PDB entry 6Q07 | electron microscopy, 2.90 A resolution | chains A and B of the 3 polymer chains in the assembly

[Chain A (and B)]
Molecule: Spike glycoprotein
From: Human betacoronavirus 2c EMC/2012
Notes: chain B of this document is another copy of the same molecule, construct and numbering; everything in this record applies to it too
UniProtKB: K0BRG7 (K0BRG7_9BETC); residue numbers follow UniProt; this construct covers 19-1294
Sequence (1359 residues; row label = number of the first residue in the row; numbers below 1 keep their minus sign (Met-13 is residue -13)):
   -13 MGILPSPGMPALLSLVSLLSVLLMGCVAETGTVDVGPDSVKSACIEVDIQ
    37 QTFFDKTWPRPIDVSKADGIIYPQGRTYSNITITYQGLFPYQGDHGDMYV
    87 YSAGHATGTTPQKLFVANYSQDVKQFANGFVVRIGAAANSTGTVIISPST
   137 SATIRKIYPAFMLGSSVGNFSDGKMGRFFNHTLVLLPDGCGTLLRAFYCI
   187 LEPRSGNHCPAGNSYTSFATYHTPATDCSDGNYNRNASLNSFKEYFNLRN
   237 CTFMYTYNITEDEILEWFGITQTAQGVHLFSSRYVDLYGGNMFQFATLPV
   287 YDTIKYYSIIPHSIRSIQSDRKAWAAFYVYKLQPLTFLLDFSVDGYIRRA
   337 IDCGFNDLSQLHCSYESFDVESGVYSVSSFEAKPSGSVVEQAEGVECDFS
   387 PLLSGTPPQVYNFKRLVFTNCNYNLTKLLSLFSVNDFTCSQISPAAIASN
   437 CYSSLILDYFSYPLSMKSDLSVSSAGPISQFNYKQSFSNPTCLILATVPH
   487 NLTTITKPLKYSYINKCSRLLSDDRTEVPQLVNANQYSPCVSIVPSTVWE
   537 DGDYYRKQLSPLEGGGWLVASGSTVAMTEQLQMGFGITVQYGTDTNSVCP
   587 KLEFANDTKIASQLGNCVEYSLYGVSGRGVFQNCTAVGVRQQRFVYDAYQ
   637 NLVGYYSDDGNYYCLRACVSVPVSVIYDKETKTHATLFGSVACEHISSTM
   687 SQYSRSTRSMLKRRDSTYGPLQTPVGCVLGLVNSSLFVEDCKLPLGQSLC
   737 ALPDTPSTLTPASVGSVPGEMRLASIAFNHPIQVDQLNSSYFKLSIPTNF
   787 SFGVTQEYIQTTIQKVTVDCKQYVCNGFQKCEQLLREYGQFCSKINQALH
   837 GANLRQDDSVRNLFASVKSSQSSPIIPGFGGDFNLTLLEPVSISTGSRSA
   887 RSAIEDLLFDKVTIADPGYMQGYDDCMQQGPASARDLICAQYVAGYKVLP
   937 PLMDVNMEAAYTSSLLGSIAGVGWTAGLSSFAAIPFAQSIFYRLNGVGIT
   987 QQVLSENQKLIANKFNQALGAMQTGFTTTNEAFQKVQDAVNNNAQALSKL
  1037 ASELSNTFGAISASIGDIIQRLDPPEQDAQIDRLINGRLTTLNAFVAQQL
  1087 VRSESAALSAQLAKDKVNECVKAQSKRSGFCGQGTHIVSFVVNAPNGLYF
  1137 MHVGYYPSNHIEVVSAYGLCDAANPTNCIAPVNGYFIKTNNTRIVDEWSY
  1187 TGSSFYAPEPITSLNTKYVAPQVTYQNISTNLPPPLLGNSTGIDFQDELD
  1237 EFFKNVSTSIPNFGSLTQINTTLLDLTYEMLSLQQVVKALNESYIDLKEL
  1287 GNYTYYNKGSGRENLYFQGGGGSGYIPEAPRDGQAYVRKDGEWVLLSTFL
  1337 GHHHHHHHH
Disordered / not traced: -13 to 17, 683-703, 742-753, 878-885, 1176-1182, 1225-1345
Sequence notes: initiating methionine (-13); expression tag (-12 to 18, 1295-1345); engineered mutation Ala748 (Arg in K0BRG7), Gly751 (Arg in K0BRG7), Pro1060 (Val in K0BRG7), Pro1061 (Leu in K0BRG7)
Disulfide bonds: Cys30-Cys195, Cys176-Cys214, Cys185-Cys237, Cys339-Cys349, Cys383-Cys407, Cys425-Cys478, Cys437-Cys585, Cys503-Cys526, Cys603-Cys654, Cys620-Cys650, Cys679-Cys713, Cys727-Cys736, Cys806-Cys828, Cys811-Cys817, Cys912-Cys925, Cys1106-Cys1117, Cys1156-Cys1164
Covalently attached groups: N-acetylglucosamine (NAG) linked to Asn66, Asn104, Asn155, Asn166, Asn236, Asn244, Asn487, Asn592, Asn619, Asn719, Asn774, Asn785, Asn870, Asn1213; glycan linked to Asn125, Asn222, Asn410
Residues lining bound ligands: folic acid (FOL): Trp44, Pro45, Arg46, Pro47, His81, Val86, Ala123, Thr127, Gly128, Thr129, Ile131, Ile140, Ala309, Trp310, Ala311, Ala312

[Chain A / chain B interface]
Contacting residue pairs - 232 pairs, chain A then chain B:
  Thr70(A) - Gln826(B)
  Gln72(A) - Arg822(B)  hydrogen bond
  Ser350(A) - Ser829(B)  hydrogen bond (backbone-side chain)
  Ser350(A) - Gln833(B)  hydrogen bond (backbone-side chain)
  Tyr351(A) - Gln833(B)
  Val360(A) - His836(B)  hydrogen bond (backbone-side chain)
  Tyr361(A) - His836(B)
  Ser362(A) - Thr803(B)  hydrogen bond
  Ser364(A) - Asp805(B)
  Ser365(A) - Asp805(B)  hydrogen bond (backbone-side chain)
  Glu367(A) - Gln808(B)
  Arg401(A) - Ala260(B)  hydrogen bond (side chain-backbone)
  Arg401(A) - Tyr287(B)
  Val403(A) - Tyr287(B)
  Gln427(A) - Leu1058(B)
  Gln427(A) - Glu1062(B)
  Ile428(A) - Arg1057(B)
  Ile428(A) - Leu1058(B)
  Ser429(A) - Arg1057(B)  hydrogen bond (backbone-backbone)
  Ser429(A) - Asp1059(B)
  Pro430(A) - Asp1059(B)
  Ala432(A) - Gln1056(B)
  Ala432(A) - Arg1057(B)
  Asn436(A) - Gln1056(B)  hydrogen bond (side chain-backbone)
  Asn436(A) - Arg1057(B)
  Ser440(A) - Gln261(B)  hydrogen bond
  Ile442(A) - Ala260(B)  hydrophobic
  Ile442(A) - Gln261(B)
  Ser454(A) - Asn421(B)
  Ser454(A) - Asp422(B)
  Ser459(A) - Thr424(B)
  Ser459(A) - Cys425(B)  hydrogen bond (backbone-backbone)
  Ser459(A) - Pro430(B)
  Ser460(A) - Phe423(B)
  Ser460(A) - Pro430(B)
  Ala461(A) - Phe423(B)  hydrogen bond (backbone-backbone)
  Ala461(A) - Pro430(B)  hydrophobic
  Gly462(A) - Phe423(B)
  Gln466(A) - Pro430(B)
  Pro476(A) - Arg1057(B)
  Arg511(A) - Glu589(B)  salt bridge
  Thr512(A) - Glu589(B)
  Leu517(A) - Ala431(B)  hydrophobic
  Asn521(A) - Ala260(B)
  Gln522(A) - Thr289(B)
  Tyr523(A) - Tyr287(B)
  Tyr523(A) - Asp288(B)
  Ser528(A) - Asn166(B)
  Ser546(A) - Val153(B)  hydrogen bond (side chain-backbone)
  Ser546(A) - Met161(B)
  Leu548(A) - Val109(B)  hydrophobic
  Leu548(A) - Gln111(B)  hydrogen bond (backbone-side chain)
  Leu548(A) - Val153(B)  hydrophobic
  Leu548(A) - Met161(B)  hydrophobic
  Leu548(A) - Tyr292(B)  hydrogen bond (backbone-side chain)
  Glu549(A) - Ser152(B)
  Glu549(A) - Val153(B)
  Glu549(A) - Tyr292(B)
  Gln576(A) - Gln261(B)  hydrogen bond
  Tyr577(A) - Arg1057(B)
  Thr579(A) - Gln60(B)
  Thr579(A) - Gly61(B)
  Thr579(A) - Gln261(B)
  Arg614(A) - Phe814(B)
  Gln618(A) - Met913(B)  hydrogen bond (side chain-backbone)
  Val623(A) - Ser65(B)
  Val623(A) - Val329(B)
  Gly624(A) - Thr63(B)
  Gly624(A) - Tyr64(B)
  Gly624(A) - Val329(B)  hydrogen bond (backbone-backbone)
  Gly624(A) - Asp330(B)
  Gly624(A) - Gly331(B)
  Val625(A) - Tyr58(B)
  Val625(A) - Thr63(B)  hydrogen bond (backbone-side chain)
  Val625(A) - Asp330(B)
  Val625(A) - Gly331(B)
  Val625(A) - Tyr332(B)  hydrophobic
  Gln627(A) - Val271(B)
  Gln628(A) - Tyr58(B)
  Gln628(A) - Pro59(B)  hydrogen bond (side chain-backbone)
  Gln628(A) - Gln60(B)  hydrogen bond (side chain-backbone)
  Gln628(A) - Arg62(B)  hydrogen bond (side chain-backbone)
  Gln628(A) - Thr63(B)
  Gln628(A) - Phe279(B)
  Phe630(A) - Arg62(B)
  Phe630(A) - Thr63(B)  hydrogen bond (backbone-backbone)
  Val631(A) - Thr63(B)
  Tyr632(A) - Arg62(B)
  Tyr632(A) - Thr63(B)  hydrogen bond (backbone-backbone)
  Tyr632(A) - Tyr64(B)
  Asp633(A) - Tyr64(B)
  Asp633(A) - Ile67(B)
  Ala634(A) - Ile67(B)  hydrophobic
  Ala634(A) - Arg921(B)
  Tyr635(A) - Arg921(B)
  Tyr635(A) - Leu923(B)
  Tyr635(A) - Ala1037(B)
  Tyr635(A) - Ser1038(B)
  Tyr635(A) - Ser1041(B)
  Gln636(A) - Arg62(B)  hydrogen bond
  Gln636(A) - Tyr64(B)  hydrogen bond
  Arg652(A) - Met913(B)  hydrogen bond (side chain-backbone)
  Arg652(A) - Gln915(B)
  Arg652(A) - Gly916(B)
  Ala653(A) - Val929(B)  hydrophobic
  Val655(A) - Tyr909(B)  hydrogen bond (backbone-side chain)
  Val655(A) - Met913(B)  hydrophobic
  Val655(A) - Tyr928(B)  hydrophobic
  Ser656(A) - Tyr909(B)
  Ser656(A) - Tyr928(B)  hydrogen bond (backbone-backbone)
  Val657(A) - Tyr909(B)
  Pro658(A) - Lys933(B)
  Gly675(A) - Lys933(B)
  Ser676(A) - Gly904(B)
  Ser676(A) - Tyr905(B)  hydrogen bond (backbone-backbone)
  Ser676(A) - Met906(B)
  Ser676(A) - Gln907(B)
  Ser676(A) - Gly908(B)  hydrogen bond (backbone-backbone)
  Ser676(A) - Tyr909(B)  hydrogen bond (backbone-backbone)
  Ser676(A) - Tyr928(B)  hydrogen bond
  Ser676(A) - Lys933(B)
  Val677(A) - Met906(B)
  Val677(A) - Tyr909(B)  hydrophobic
  Ala678(A) - Asp910(B)  hydrogen bond (backbone-side chain)
  His681(A) - Tyr909(B)
  His681(A) - Asp910(B)  salt bridge
  His681(A) - Met913(B)
  Gln708(A) - Met906(B)
  Thr709(A) - Met906(B)
  Pro710(A) - Tyr905(B)
  Pro710(A) - Met906(B)
  Val711(A) - Tyr905(B)
  Val711(A) - Pro936(B)  hydrophobic
  Gly712(A) - Tyr905(B)
  Gly712(A) - Met906(B)
  Pro730(A) - Leu938(B)  hydrophobic
  Leu731(A) - Pro936(B)
  Gly732(A) - Pro936(B)
  Gly732(A) - Pro937(B)
  Gln733(A) - Tyr905(B)
  Gln733(A) - Pro937(B)  hydrogen bond (backbone-backbone)
  Gln733(A) - Leu938(B)
  Gln733(A) - Met939(B)  hydrogen bond (backbone-backbone)
  Gln733(A) - Asp940(B)  hydrogen bond (backbone-backbone)
  Ser734(A) - Met939(B)
  Ser734(A) - Asp940(B)  hydrogen bond
  Ser734(A) - Met943(B)
  Ile762(A) - Met943(B)
  Ala763(A) - Met943(B)
  Phe764(A) - Met943(B)
  Phe764(A) - Ala946(B)
  Phe764(A) - Tyr947(B)  hydrophobic
  Phe764(A) - Ser950(B)
  Asn765(A) - Lys854(B)
  Pro767(A) - Ser855(B)
  Pro767(A) - Ser856(B)
  Pro767(A) - Gln857(B)
  Pro767(A) - Ser858(B)
  Pro767(A) - Ser950(B)
  Ile768(A) - Ser856(B)  hydrogen bond (backbone-backbone)
  Ile768(A) - Gln857(B)
  Ile768(A) - Ser858(B)  hydrogen bond (backbone-backbone)
  Gln769(A) - Ser858(B)
  Gln769(A) - Ser859(B)
  Gln769(A) - Pro860(B)
  Val770(A) - Ser858(B)  hydrogen bond (backbone-backbone)
  Val770(A) - Ser859(B)  hydrogen bond (backbone-side chain)
  Val770(A) - Pro860(B)
  Val770(A) - Phe967(B)  hydrophobic
  Val770(A) - Ala969(B)  hydrophobic
  Asp771(A) - Pro860(B)
  Asp771(A) - Ala969(B)
  Gln772(A) - Ser859(B)
  Gln772(A) - Ala969(B)
  Gln772(A) - Ile970(B)  hydrogen bond (side chain-backbone)
  Gln772(A) - Pro971(B)
  Phe778(A) - Trp960(B)  hydrophobic
  Phe778(A) - Ala968(B)  hydrophobic
  Phe778(A) - Ala969(B)
  Phe778(A) - Ile970(B)  hydrophobic
  Lys779(A) - Phe967(B)
  Lys779(A) - Ala968(B)
  Lys779(A) - Ala969(B)  hydrogen bond (backbone-backbone)
  Leu780(A) - Phe967(B)
  Ser781(A) - Gln857(B)  hydrogen bond
  Ser781(A) - Ser966(B)
  Ser781(A) - Phe967(B)  hydrogen bond (backbone-backbone)
  Pro783(A) - Ser965(B)
  Val983(A) - Gly963(B)
  Lys1035(A) - Lys830(B)
  Asn1042(A) - Glu823(B)
  Asn1042(A) - Tyr824(B)  hydrogen bond (side chain-backbone)
  Asn1042(A) - Gly825(B)  hydrogen bond (side chain-backbone)
  Thr1043(A) - Glu823(B)  hydrogen bond (backbone-backbone)
  Phe1044(A) - Glu823(B)  hydrogen bond (backbone-backbone)
  Phe1044(A) - Tyr824(B)
  Pro1060(A) - Phe473(B)  hydrophobic
  Pro1061(A) - Phe473(B)
  Arg1069(A) - Tyr824(B)
  Arg1069(A) - Asp1068(B)  salt bridge
  Ser1091(A) - Glu1090(B)  hydrogen bond
  Leu1094(A) - Leu1094(B)  hydrophobic
  Arg1113(A) - Asp1101(B)  salt bridge
  Ser1114(A) - Leu964(B)
  Ser1114(A) - Asn1104(B)  hydrogen bond (backbone-side chain)
  Gly1115(A) - Lys1100(B)
  Gly1115(A) - Asn1104(B)
  Gln1119(A) - Ser852(B)
  Gly1120(A) - Leu964(B)
  Thr1121(A) - Leu964(B)  hydrogen bond (side chain-backbone)
  Thr1121(A) - Ser965(B)
  Tyr1141(A) - Ser965(B)
  Pro1143(A) - Ser965(B)
  His1146(A) - Gln857(B)  hydrogen bond
  His1146(A) - Ser965(B)  hydrogen bond (side chain-backbone)
  Tyr1153(A) - Ile970(B)
  Tyr1153(A) - Pro971(B)
  Tyr1153(A) - Gln974(B)
  Tyr1153(A) - Tyr978(B)
  Asn1169(A) - Ala962(B)
  Tyr1171(A) - Trp960(B)  hydrophobic
  Tyr1171(A) - Thr961(B)
  Tyr1171(A) - Ser966(B)  hydrogen bond
  Ser1189(A) - Ala962(B)  hydrogen bond (side chain-backbone)
  Ser1189(A) - Ser966(B)  hydrogen bond (backbone-side chain)
  Ser1190(A) - Gly963(B)
  Tyr1204(A) - Leu1200(B)
  Val1205(A) - Leu1200(B)
  Ala1206(A) - Gln987(B)
  Ala1206(A) - Leu1200(B)
  Gln1208(A) - Gln987(B)  hydrogen bond
  Thr1210(A) - Gln974(B)
Other interface residues (no listed pair), chain A (135 interface residues in all): Glu352, Thr405, Val458, Pro525, Lys543, Pro547, Asp580, Ser612, Cys654, Leu773, Ile782, Gly1045, Asp1059, Gln1084, Phe1116, Gly1170
Other interface residues (no listed pair), chain B (124 interface residues in all): Ile69, Gly154, Lys291, Lys470, Gly813, Asp843, Arg847, Cys912, Pro917, Ala920, Leu935, Asp1053, Leu1086

[Summary]
The interface between chain A and chain B involves 135 residues on one side and 124 on the other, with 59
hydrogen bonds and 4 salt bridges. Among the polar pairs are Arg511(A)-Glu589(B), His681(A)-Asp910(B) and
Arg1069(A)-Asp1068(B). Bound to chain A: folic acid.
Both chains are Spike glycoprotein (Human betacoronavirus 2c EMC/2012). Entry 6Q07 (MERS-CoV S structure in
complex with 2,6-sialyl-N-acetyl-lactosamine) was determined by electron microscopy (same publication as 6Q04,
6Q05 and 6Q06).
